PDB entry 3P5L | X-ray diffraction, 1.50 A resolution | chain A

# Chain A
Name: Carbonic anhydrase 2
Organism: Homo sapiens
Notes: EC 4.2.1.1
Reference sequence: P00918 (CAH2_HUMAN); the author numbering skips numbers that UniProt does not, so the offset changes along the chain: 1-125 = UniProt 1-125; 127-261 = UniProt 126-260
Sequence (260 residues; numbered 1 to 261; 1 number in that range is skipped by the numbering (no residue carries it; nothing is unmodelled there); the number before each row is that of its first residue):
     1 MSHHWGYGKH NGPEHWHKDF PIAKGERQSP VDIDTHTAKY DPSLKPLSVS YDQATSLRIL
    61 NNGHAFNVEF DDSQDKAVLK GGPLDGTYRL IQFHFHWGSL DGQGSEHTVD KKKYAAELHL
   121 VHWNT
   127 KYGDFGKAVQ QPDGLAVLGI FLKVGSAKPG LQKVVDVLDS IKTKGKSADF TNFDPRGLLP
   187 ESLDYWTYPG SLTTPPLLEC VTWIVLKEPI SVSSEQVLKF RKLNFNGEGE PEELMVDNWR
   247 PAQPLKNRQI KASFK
Not modelled in the structure: 1-3
Bound ions: Zn2+: H94, H96, H119 (together with IT5)
Small-molecule neighbours: IT5 (4-cyano-4-phenylpiperidine-1-carbodithioic acid): N62, N67, Q92, H94, H96, H119, V121, F131, V135, V143, L198, T199, T200, P202
From the paper describing this entry:
  - binding site for IT5: N67, Q92, F131, L198, P202

# Summary
Ligands of chain A: compound IT5. H94, H96 and H119 form the Zn2+ site. From the paper: a binding site for IT5
at N67, Q92 and F131 among others.
Chain A is Carbonic anhydrase 2 (Homo sapiens); the structure, Human Carbonic Anhydrase complexed with sodium
4-cyano-4-phenylpiperidine-1-carbodithioate, was determined by X-ray diffraction together with 3P58 from the
same study.
